PDB entry 6V1O | X-ray diffraction, 1.80 A resolution | chains A and B

[Chain A (and B)]
Molecule: OXA family beta-lactamase
From: Klebsiella pneumoniae
Notes: EC 3.5.2.6; chain B of this document is another copy of the same molecule, construct and numbering; everything in this record applies to it too
UniProtKB: A0A482LRD5 (A0A482LRD5_KLEPN); residues 25-265 here correspond to UniProt positions 15-255 (UniProt number = residue number - 10)
Sequence (263 residues; row label = number of the first residue in the row):
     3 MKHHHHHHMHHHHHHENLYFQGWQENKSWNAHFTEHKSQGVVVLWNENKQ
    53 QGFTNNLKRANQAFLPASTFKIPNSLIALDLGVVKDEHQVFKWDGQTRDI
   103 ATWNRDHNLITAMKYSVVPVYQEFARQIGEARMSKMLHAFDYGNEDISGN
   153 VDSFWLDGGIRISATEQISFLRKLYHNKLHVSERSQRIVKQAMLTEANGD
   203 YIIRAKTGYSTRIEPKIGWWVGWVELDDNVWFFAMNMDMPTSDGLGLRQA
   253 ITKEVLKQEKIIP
Disordered / not traced: 3-22 (chain B: 3-23)
Differences from the reference sequence: expression tag (3-24)
Modified positions: Lys73 (lysine nz-carboxylic acid; KCX)
Glycans and other covalent adducts: compound RM9 linked to Ser70
Bound ions: Mg2+ site 1: Glu37, Glu256; Mg2+ site 2: Asp143, Glu147
Small-molecule neighbours: RM9 ((1aR,7bS)-5-fluoro-2-hydroxy-1,1a,2,7b-tetrahydrocyclopropa[c][1,2]benzoxaborinine-4-carboxylic acid): Ala69, Lys73, Ile102, Trp105, Ser118, Val120, Leu158, Lys208, Thr209, Gly210, Tyr211, Leu247, Arg250

[How chain A and chain B interact]
Contacting residue pairs - 30 pairs, chain A then chain B:
  Glu89(A) with Arg189(B), salt bridge
  His90(A) with Tyr177(B)
  Thr113(A) with Asp229(B)
  Lys116(A) with Gly201(B), hydrogen bond (side chain-backbone); Asp229(B), salt bridge
  Tyr117(A) with Asp229(B), hydrogen bond
  Tyr177(A) with His90(B)
  Glu185(A) with Arg186(B), salt bridge
  Arg186(A) with Glu185(B), salt bridge
  Arg189(A) with Glu89(B), salt bridge; Ile190(B); Gln193(B)
  Ile190(A) with Arg189(B)
  Gln193(A) with Arg189(B)
  Leu196(A) with Leu196(B), hydrophobic; Ala199(B), hydrophobic; Ile204(B), hydrophobic; Arg206(B)
  Glu198(A) with Ala199(B)
  Ala199(A) with Leu196(B), hydrophobic; Glu198(B); Ala199(B), hydrogen bond (backbone-backbone)
  Asn200(A) with Thr197(B)
  Gly201(A) with Lys116(B), hydrogen bond (backbone-side chain)
  Ile204(A) with Leu196(B), hydrophobic
  Arg206(A) with Leu196(B)
  Asp229(A) with Arg107(B), salt bridge; Thr113(B); Lys116(B), salt bridge; Tyr117(B), hydrogen bond
Interface residues without a listed pair, chain A (22 interface residues in all): Thr197, Asp202, Asp230
Interface residues without a listed pair, chain B (21 interface residues in all): Asn200

[Summary]
Chain A and chain B form an interface of 22 and 21 residues respectively; the contacts include 5 hydrogen
bonds and 7 salt bridges. Among the polar pairs are Glu89(A)-Arg189(B), Lys116(A)-Asp229(B) and
Glu185(A)-Arg186(B). Compound RM9 is covalently linked to Ser70(A).
Both chains are OXA family beta-lactamase (Klebsiella pneumoniae). Entry 6V1O (Structure of OXA-48 bound to
QPX7728 at 1.80 A) was determined by X-ray diffraction together with 6V1J, 6V1M and 6V1P from the same study.
